Entry 9MF5 (electron microscopy, 3.20 A resolution); this record covers chains A and B of the 3 polymer chains in the assembly.

[Chain A]
Protein: Serine/threonine-protein phosphatase 2A 65 kDa regulatory subunit A beta isoform
Organism: Homo sapiens
UniProt: P30154 (2AAB_HUMAN); residues 1-601 here = UniProt positions 1-601
Sequence (601 residues; each row starts with the number of its first residue):
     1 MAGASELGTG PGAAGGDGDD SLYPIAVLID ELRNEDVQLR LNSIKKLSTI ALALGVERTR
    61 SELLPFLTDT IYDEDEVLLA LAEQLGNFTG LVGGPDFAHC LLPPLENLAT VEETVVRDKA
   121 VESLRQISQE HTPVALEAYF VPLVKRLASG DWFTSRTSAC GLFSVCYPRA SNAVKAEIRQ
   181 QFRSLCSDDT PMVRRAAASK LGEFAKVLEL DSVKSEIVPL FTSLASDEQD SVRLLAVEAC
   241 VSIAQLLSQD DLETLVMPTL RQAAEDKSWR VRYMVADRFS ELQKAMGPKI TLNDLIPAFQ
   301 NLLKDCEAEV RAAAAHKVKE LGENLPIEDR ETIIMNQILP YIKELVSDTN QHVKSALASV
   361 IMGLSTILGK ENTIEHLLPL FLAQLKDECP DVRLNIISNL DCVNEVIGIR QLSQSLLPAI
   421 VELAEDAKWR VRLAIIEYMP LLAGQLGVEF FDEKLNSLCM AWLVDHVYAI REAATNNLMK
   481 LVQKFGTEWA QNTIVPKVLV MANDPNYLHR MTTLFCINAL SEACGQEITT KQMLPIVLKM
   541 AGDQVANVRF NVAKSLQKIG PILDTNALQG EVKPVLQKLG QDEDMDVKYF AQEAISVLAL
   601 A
Not modelled in the structure: 1-24
Swiss-Prot annotation at these positions:
  - modified residue: Ala2 (N-acetylalanine)
  - natural variant: Gly8 (G8R: In a lung cancer patient), Gly15 (G15A: In a colorectal cancer patient), Pro65 (P65S: In a lung cancer patient), Gly90 (G90D: In a lung cancer patient), Leu101 (L101P: In a colon adenocarcinoma), Lys343 (K343E: In a lung cancer patient), Ser365 (S365P: In a colorectal cancer patient), Val448 (V448A: In a colon adenocarcinoma), Val498 (V498E: In a colorectal cancer patient), Leu499 (L499I: In a colorectal cancer patient), Val500 (V500G: In a colorectal cancer patient), Asp504 (D504G: In a lung cancer patient), 1 further natural variant entry in UniProt

[Chain B]
Protein: Serine/threonine-protein phosphatase 2A 56 kDa regulatory subunit gamma isoform
Organism: Homo sapiens
UniProt: Q13362 (2A5G_HUMAN); residues 1-524 here = UniProt positions 1-524
Sequence (524 residues; each row starts with the number of its first residue):
     1 MLTCNKAGSR MVVDAANSNG PFQPVVLLHI RDVPPADQEK LFIQKLRQCC VLFDFVSDPL
    61 SDLKWKEVKR AALSEMVEYI THNRNVITEP IYPEVVHMFA VNMFRTLPPS SNPTGAEFDP
   121 EEDEPTLEAA WPHLQLVYEF FLRFLESPDF QPNIAKKYID QKFVLQLLEL FDSEDPRERD
   181 FLKTTLHRIY GKFLGLRAYI RKQINNIFYR FIYETEHHNG IAELLEILGS IINGFALPLK
   241 EEHKIFLLKV LLPLHKVKSL SVYHPQLAYC VVQFLEKDST LTEPVVMALL KYWPKTHSPK
   301 EVMFLNELEE ILDVIEPSEF VKIMEPLFRQ LAKCVSSPHF QVAERALYYW NNEYIMSLIS
   361 DNAAKILPIM FPSLYRNSKT HWNKTIHGLI YNALKLFMEM NQKLFDDCTQ QFKAEKLKEK
   421 LKMKEREEAW VKIENLAKAN PQYTVYSQAS TMSIPVAMET DGPLFEDVQM LRKTVKDEAH
   481 QAQKDPKKDR PLARRKSELP QDPHTKKALE AHCRADELAS QDGR
Not modelled in the structure: 1-37, 404-524

[Interface between chain A and chain B]
Contacting residue pairs (23):
  Asp75(A) - Lys256(B)  salt bridge
  Glu112(A) - Tyr213(B)  hydrogen bond
  Glu113(A) - Lys256(B)  salt bridge
  Thr114(A) - Tyr213(B)  hydrogen bond (side chain-backbone)
  Trp152(A) - Tyr209(B)
  Trp152(A) - Lys249(B)
  Phe153(A) - Tyr209(B)  hydrophobic
  Phe153(A) - Tyr213(B)  hydrophobic
  Asp189(A) - Lys202(B)  salt bridge
  Pro191(A) - Asn206(B)
  Met192(A) - Asn206(B)
  Met192(A) - Tyr209(B)  hydrophobic
  Met192(A) - Glu214(B)
  Arg195(A) - Glu214(B)  salt bridge
  Gln229(A) - Arg210(B)
  Ser231(A) - Arg210(B)
  Lys267(A) - Thr106(B)
  Ser268(A) - Thr106(B)
  Trp269(A) - Thr106(B)  hydrogen bond (backbone-side chain)
  Trp269(A) - Leu107(B)  hydrogen bond (side chain-backbone)
  Trp269(A) - Pro109(B)  hydrophobic
  Glu307(A) - Pro109(B)
  Glu309(A) - Pro109(B)
Other interface residues (no listed pair), chain A (20 interface residues in all): Glu228, Arg270, Arg272
Other interface residues (no listed pair), chain B (18 interface residues in all): Pro108, Lys162, Leu165, Gln203, Ile245, Pro253, Tyr292

[In short]
20 residues of chain A and 18 residues of chain B are in contact, with 4 hydrogen bonds and 4 salt bridges.
Polar contacts include Asp75(A)-Lys256(B), Glu113(A)-Lys256(B) and Asp189(A)-Lys202(B).
Chain A is Serine/threonine-protein phosphatase 2A 65 kDa regulatory subunit A beta isoform and chain B is
Serine/threonine-protein phosphatase 2A 56 kDa regulatory subunit gamma isoform, both from Homo sapiens; the
structure, CryoEM structure of the Protein Phosphatase 2A (Abeta-B56gamma-Calpha) holoenzyme complex, was
determined by electron microscopy (same publication as 9MIP).
